5WAW - chains L and H; structure by X-ray diffraction, 2.25 A resolution.

Chain L:
Name: fAb Light Chain
Source organism: Homo sapiens
Notes: antibody fragment or engineered binder
Amino-acid sequence (219 residues; each row starts with the number of its first residue):
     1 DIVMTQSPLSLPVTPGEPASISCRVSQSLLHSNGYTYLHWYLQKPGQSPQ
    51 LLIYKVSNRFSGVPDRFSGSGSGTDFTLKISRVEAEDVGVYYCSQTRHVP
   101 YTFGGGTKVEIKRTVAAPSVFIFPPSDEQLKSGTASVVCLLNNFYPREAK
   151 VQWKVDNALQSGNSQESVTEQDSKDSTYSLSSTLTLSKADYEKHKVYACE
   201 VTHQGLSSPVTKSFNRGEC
Unresolved in the structure: 219
Disulfide bonds: Cys23-Cys93, Cys139-Cys199
Bound ions: Zn2+ site 1: Asp1, Asp190, His194; Zn2+ site 2 near Glu84 (its only coordinating residue here); Zn2+ site 3: Asn142, Asn143 (shared with His166(H) of chain H)

Chain H:
Name: fAb Heavy Chain
Source organism: Homo sapiens
Notes: antibody fragment or engineered binder
Amino-acid sequence (217 residues; numbered 1 to 217; the number before each row is that of its first residue):
     1 EVQLVESGGGLVQPGGSLRLSCAVSGFTFSDNGMAWVRQAPGKGLEWVSF
    51 ISNLAYSIDYADTVTGRFTISRDNAKNSLYLQMNSLRAEDTAVYYCVSGT
   101 WFAYWGQGTLVTVSSASTKGPSVFPLAPSSKSTSGGTAALGCLVKDYFPE
   151 PVTVSWNSGALTSGVHTFPAVLQSSGLYSLSSVVTVPSSSLGTQTYICNV
   201 NHKPSNTKVDKKVEPKS
Unresolved in the structure: 134-135
Disulfide bonds: Cys22-Cys96, Cys142-Cys198
Bound ions: Zn2+: His166 (shared with Asn142(L), Asn143(L) of chain L)

Chain L / chain H interface:
Residue-residue contacts (64):
  His39(L) with Trp101(H)
  Tyr41(L) with Trp101(H), hydrogen bond (side chain-backbone); Phe102(H)
  Gln43(L) with Gln39(H), hydrogen bond; Tyr95(H), hydrogen bond
  Ser48(L) with Tyr95(H); Trp105(H); Gly106(H), hydrogen bond (side chain-backbone)
  Pro49(L) with Leu45(H), hydrophobic; Tyr95(H); Trp105(H)
  Leu51(L) with Trp101(H); Ala103(H), hydrophobic
  Tyr54(L) with Trp101(H), hydrophobic
  Lys55(L) with Trp101(H)
  Phe60(L) with Ala103(H), hydrophobic; Tyr104(H)
  Tyr92(L) with Gln39(H); Gly44(H); Leu45(H), hydrophobic
  Ser94(L) with Phe102(H)
  Thr96(L) with Gly99(H)
  Val99(L) with Asp59(H)
  Pro100(L) with Trp47(H), hydrophobic
  Tyr101(L) with Trp47(H); Phe50(H), hydrophobic
  Phe103(L) with Val37(H), hydrophobic; Leu45(H); Trp47(H); Trp105(H), hydrophobic
  Phe121(L) with Ser129(H); Thr137(H); Ala138(H); Ala139(H), hydrophobic
  Phe123(L) with Leu126(H); Ala127(H); Ala139(H); Leu140(H), hydrophobic
  Ser126(L) with Phe124(H); Pro125(H)
  Glu128(L) with Pro125(H); Lys211(H), salt bridge
  Gln129(L) with Phe124(H); Leu143(H); Lys145(H)
  Ser132(L) with Phe124(H)
  Ser136(L) with Leu143(H)
  Leu140(L) with Val183(H), hydrophobic
  Asn142(L) with His166(H), hydrogen bond; Thr185(H)
  Asn143(L) with His166(H), hydrogen bond
  Gln165(L) with Leu172(H); Gln173(H)
  Glu166(L) with Val171(H)
  Ser167(L) with Phe168(H); Pro169(H), hydrogen bond (side chain-backbone); Val171(H)
  Val168(L) with Pro169(H)
  Thr169(L) with His166(H); Phe168(H)
  Ser179(L) with His166(H), hydrogen bond; Phe168(H)
  Leu180(L) with Phe168(H)
  Ser181(L) with Phe168(H)
Interface residues without a listed pair, chain L (40 interface residues in all): Gln47, Gln50, Ile122, Thr134, Val138, Asp172
Interface residues without a listed pair, chain H (40 interface residues in all): Lys43, Glu46, Gln107, Thr167, Ser181

In short:
The chain L/chain H interface involves 40 residues from each chain, with 8 hydrogen bonds and 1 salt bridge.
Polar pairs include Glu128(L)-Lys211(H), Tyr41(L)-Trp101(H) and Gln43(L)-Gln39(H). The Zn2+ site 1 is built by
Asp1(L), Asp190(L) and His194(L). His166(H), Asn142(L) and Asn143(L) coordinate Zn2+.
Here chain L is fAb Light Chain and chain H is fAb Heavy Chain, both from Homo sapiens. Entry 5WAW (FcAbVance:
Increasing our knowledge of antibody structural space to enable faster and better decision-making in antibody
...) was determined by X-ray diffraction.
